2QJY - chains E and F of the 6 polymer chains in the assembly; structure by X-ray diffraction, 2.40 A resolution.

[Chain E]
Protein: Cytochrome c1
Source organism: Rhodobacter sphaeroides
UniProtKB: Q3IY11 (Q3IY11_RHOS4); residues 1-263 here correspond to UniProt positions 23-285 (UniProt number = residue number + 22)
Chain sequence (269 residues; numbered 1 to 269; the number before each row is that of its first residue):
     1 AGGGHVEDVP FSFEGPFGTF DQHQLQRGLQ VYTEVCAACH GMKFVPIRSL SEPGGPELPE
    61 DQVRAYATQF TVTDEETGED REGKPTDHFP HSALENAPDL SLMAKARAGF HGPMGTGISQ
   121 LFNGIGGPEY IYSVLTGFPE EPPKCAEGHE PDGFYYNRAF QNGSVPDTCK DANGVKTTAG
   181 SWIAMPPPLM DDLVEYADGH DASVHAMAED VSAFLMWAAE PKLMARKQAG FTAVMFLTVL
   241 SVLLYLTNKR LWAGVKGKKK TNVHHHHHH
Disordered / not traced: 257-269
Construct notes: expression tag (264-269)
Disulfide bonds: Cys145-Cys169
Covalently attached groups: heme (HEM) linked to Cys36, Cys39
Ion coordination: Sr2+: Asp8, Glu14, Glu129; heme Fe: His40, Met185
Ligand contacts:
  - 2-O-octyl-beta-D-glucopyranose (BGL): Phe13, Glu14, Gly15, Pro16, Phe122, Asn123, Gly124, Lys227
  - heme (HEM): Val31, Val35, His40, Leu94, Asn96, Ala97, Pro98, Leu100, Met103, Arg107, Tyr130, Ile131, Leu135, Phe160, Ile183, Ala184, Met185, Pro186, Pro188, Leu189, Val211, Leu215

[Chain F]
Protein: Ubiquinol-cytochrome c reductase iron-sulfur subunit
Source organism: Rhodobacter sphaeroides
Notes: EC 1.10.2.2
UniProtKB: Q02762 (UCRI_RHOSH); residues 1-187 here = UniProt positions 1-187
Chain sequence (187 residues; numbered 1 to 187; the number before each row is that of its first residue):
     1 MSNAEDHAGT RRDFLYYATA GAGAVATGAA VWPLINQMNP SADVQALASI FVDVSSVEPG
    61 VQLTVKFLGK PIFIRRRTEA DIELGRSVQL GQLVDTNARN ANIDAGAEAT DQNRTLDEAG
   121 EWLVMWGVCT HLGCSPIGGV SGDFGGWFCP CHGSHYDSAG RIRKGPAPEN LPIPLAKFID
   181 ETTIQLG
Disordered / not traced: 1-8
Construct notes: engineered mutation Ser135 (Val in Q02762)
Disulfide bonds: Cys134-Cys151
Ion coordination: 2Fe-2S cluster Fe: Cys129, His131, Cys149, His152
Ligand contacts: 2Fe-2S cluster (FES): Cys129, His131, Leu132, Gly133, Cys134, Cys149, Cys151, His152, Gly153, Ser154, Pro166
Curated features (UniProtKB/Swiss-Prot):
  - binding site ([2Fe-2S] cluster): Cys129, His131, Cys149, His152

[Interface between chain E and chain F]
Pairs across the interface (20):
  Arg48(E) - Ala42(F)
  Arg48(E) - Asp43(F)
  Thr86(E) - Ala46(F)
  Phe236(E) - Val25(F)  hydrophobic
  Phe236(E) - Ala26(F)  hydrophobic
  Phe236(E) - Ala29(F)  hydrophobic
  Leu240(E) - Ala22(F)  hydrophobic
  Leu240(E) - Gly23(F)
  Leu243(E) - Ala18(F)
  Leu243(E) - Thr19(F)  hydrogen bond (backbone-side chain)
  Leu243(E) - Ala22(F)  hydrophobic
  Leu246(E) - Leu15(F)  hydrophobic
  Thr247(E) - Leu15(F)
  Thr247(E) - Tyr16(F)
  Thr247(E) - Thr19(F)  hydrogen bond
  Arg250(E) - Arg11(F)
  Arg250(E) - Arg12(F)
  Arg250(E) - Leu15(F)
  Arg250(E) - Tyr16(F)
  Leu251(E) - Tyr16(F)
Other interface residues (no listed pair), chain E (11 interface residues in all): Glu52, Leu244

[Summary]
Chain E and chain F form an interface of 11 and 14 residues respectively; the contacts include 2 hydrogen
bonds. Among the polar pairs are Leu243(E)-Thr19(F) and Thr247(E)-Thr19(F). Bound to chain E:
2-O-octyl-beta-D-glucopyranose. Bound to chain F: 2Fe-2S cluster. Covalently linked heme: at Cys36(E).
Chain E is Cytochrome c1 and chain F is Ubiquinol-cytochrome c reductase iron-sulfur subunit, both from
Rhodobacter sphaeroides; the structure, Crystal structure of rhodobacter sphaeroides double mutant with
stigmatellin and UQ2, was determined by X-ray diffraction (same publication as 2QJK and 2QJP).
